PDB entry 3JC8 | electron microscopy | chains Nc and Pc of the 115 polymer chains in the assembly

Chain Nc:
Name: PilN
From: Myxococcus xanthus DK 1622
UniProtKB: Q306N5 (Q306N5_MYXXD); residue numbers follow UniProt; this construct covers 1-225
Sequence (225 residues; each row starts with the number of its first residue):
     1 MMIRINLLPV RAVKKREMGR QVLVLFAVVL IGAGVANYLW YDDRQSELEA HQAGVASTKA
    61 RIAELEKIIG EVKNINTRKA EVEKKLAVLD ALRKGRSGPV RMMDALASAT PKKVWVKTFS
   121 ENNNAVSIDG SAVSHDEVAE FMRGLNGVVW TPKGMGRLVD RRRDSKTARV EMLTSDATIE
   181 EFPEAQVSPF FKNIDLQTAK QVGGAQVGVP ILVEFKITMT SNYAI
Disordered / not traced: 224-225

Chain Pc:
Name: PilP
From: Myxococcus xanthus DK 1622
UniProtKB: Q306N3 (Q306N3_MYXXD); residues 1-172 here = UniProt positions 1-172
Sequence (172 residues; row label = number of the first residue in the row):
     1 MLAACEEPPA PAPPPAKPKA AAAVPVKAAP TETGAQAAPS YSYVYNPVGK RDPFRSPIDE
    61 LGPVNANPVA ACNEPLCSFD LDQLKLVAVV TGDASPVAMV EDPAGRGHIV RRNTRMGRQG
   121 GKVTQILRDS VTVTEVFSGN GEIIKNPVTL QLKPDAKQDP AYNMMTGRNY GE
Disordered / not traced: 1-4, 160-172

How chain Nc and chain Pc interact:
Residue-residue contacts (22; chain Nc residue first):
  Ala87(Nc) - Tyr41(Pc)
  Ala91(Nc) - Ser42(Pc)
  Ala91(Nc) - Tyr43(Pc)
  Gly98(Nc) - Asn46(Pc)
  Pro99(Nc) - Asn46(Pc)
  Pro99(Nc) - Pro47(Pc)
  Val100(Nc) - Asn46(Pc)
  Ala109(Nc) - Lys50(Pc)
  Thr110(Nc) - Gly49(Pc)
  Thr110(Nc) - Lys50(Pc)
  Thr110(Nc) - Arg51(Pc)
  Pro111(Nc) - Lys50(Pc)
  Pro111(Nc) - Arg51(Pc)
  Lys112(Nc) - Val48(Pc)
  Lys112(Nc) - Gly49(Pc)
  Lys113(Nc) - Pro47(Pc)
  Lys113(Nc) - Val48(Pc)
  Lys113(Nc) - Gly49(Pc)
  Val114(Nc) - Val48(Pc)
  Glu121(Nc) - Pro57(Pc)
  Asn123(Nc) - Leu61(Pc)
  Asn123(Nc) - Gly62(Pc)
Other interface residues (no listed pair), chain Nc (16 interface residues in all): Lys94, Gly95, Asn122
Other interface residues (no listed pair), chain Pc (14 interface residues in all): Tyr45, Asp52

Overview:
16 residues of chain Nc face 14 of chain Pc across their interface.
Here chain Nc is PilN and chain Pc is PilP, both from Myxococcus xanthus DK 1622. Entry 3JC8 (Architectural
model of the type IVa pilus machine in a piliated state) was determined by electron microscopy together with
3JC9 from the same study.
